Entry 7B6X (electron microscopy, 3.60 A resolution); this record covers chains A and C of the 8 polymer chains in the assembly.

# Chain A
Protein: Trafficking protein particle complex subunit
Source organism: Drosophila melanogaster
UniProtKB: Q9VSY8 (Q9VSY8_DROME); numbering as in UniProt (aligned over 1-178)
Sequence (178 residues; row label = number of the first residue in the row):
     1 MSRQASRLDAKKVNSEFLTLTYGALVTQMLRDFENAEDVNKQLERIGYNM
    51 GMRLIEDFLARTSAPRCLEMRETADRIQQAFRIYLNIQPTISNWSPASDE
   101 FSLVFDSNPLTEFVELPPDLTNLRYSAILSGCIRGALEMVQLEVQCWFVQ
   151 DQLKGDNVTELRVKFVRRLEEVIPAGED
Not modelled in the structure: 1-9, 175-178

# Chain C
Protein: Trafficking protein particle complex subunit
Source organism: Drosophila melanogaster
UniProtKB: Q9VA95 (Q9VA95_DROME); residues 1-145 here = UniProt positions 1-145
Sequence (145 residues; row label = number of the first residue in the row):
     1 MTIFNLYIFDKFGTLLHYAEWNRTKKSGITREEEAKLTYGMLFSIKSFVS
    51 KISPHDPKEGFLYYKTNRYALHYLETPSGLKFVLNTDTTAINVKELLQQL
   101 YAKVWVEFVVRDPLWTPGTVVTSELFQSKLDEFVRQSPIFGIRNI

# Interface between chain A and chain C
Pairs across the interface - 26 pairs, chain A then chain C:
  M52(A) with P117(C), hydrophobic
  R53(A) with V110(C); W115(C); P117(C)
  E56(A) with Y101(C), hydrogen bond (backbone-side chain); V106(C); V110(C)
  D57(A) with V106(C)
  L59(A) with P77(C), hydrophobic; Y101(C)
  A60(A) with Y101(C), hydrogen bond (backbone-side chain); A102(C), hydrophobic; V106(C), hydrophobic
  A64(A) with P77(C)
  P65(A) with P77(C)
  R66(A) with E75(C), salt bridge; T76(C); P77(C), hydrogen bond (side chain-backbone)
  E138(A) with K11(C), salt bridge
  M139(A) with K11(C); S78(C)
  V140(A) with P77(C)
  Q141(A) with K11(C); S78(C)
  P174(A) with Y39(C); F43(C), hydrophobic
Interface residues without a listed pair, chain C (17 interface residues in all): G40, W105, R111, P113

# Summary
14 residues of chain A and 17 residues of chain C are in contact, with 3 hydrogen bonds and 2 salt bridges.
Polar pairs include R66(A)-E75(C), E138(A)-K11(C) and E56(A)-Y101(C).
Chain A is Trafficking protein particle complex subunit and chain C is Trafficking protein particle complex
subunit, both from Drosophila melanogaster; the structure, TRAPPCore from the MiniTRAPPIII complex, was
determined by electron microscopy.
